Entry 8XI3 (electron microscopy, 3.00 A resolution); this record covers chains F and B of the 5 polymer chains in the assembly.

== Chain F ==
Protein: 14-3-3 protein gamma
Organism: Mus musculus
UniProtKB: P61982 (1433G_MOUSE); numbering as in UniProt (aligned over 1-247)
Chain sequence (247 residues; numbered 1 to 247; the number before each row is that of its first residue):
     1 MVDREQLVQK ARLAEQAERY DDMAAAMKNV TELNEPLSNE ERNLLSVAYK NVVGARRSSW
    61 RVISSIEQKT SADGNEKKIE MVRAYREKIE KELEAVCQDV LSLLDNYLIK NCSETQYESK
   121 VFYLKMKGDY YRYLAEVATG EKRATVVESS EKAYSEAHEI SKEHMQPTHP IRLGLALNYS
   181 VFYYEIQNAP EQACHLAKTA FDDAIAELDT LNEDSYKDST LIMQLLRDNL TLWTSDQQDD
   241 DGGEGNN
Disordered / not traced: 1, 237-247
Swiss-Prot annotation at these positions:
  - site (Interaction with phosphoserine on interacting protein): R57, R132
  - modified residue: M1 (N-acetylmethionine), V2 (N-acetylvaline), S71 (Phosphoserine), Y133 (Phosphotyrosine), T145 (Phosphothreonine), S215 (Phosphoserine), T234 (Phosphothreonine), S235 (Phosphoserine)

== Chain B ==
Protein: Transducin-like enhancer protein 6
Organism: Mus musculus
UniProtKB: Q9WVB3 (TLE6_MOUSE); numbering as in UniProt (aligned over 48-581)
Chain sequence (554 residues; each row starts with the number of its first residue):
    28 MWSHPQFEKS GDEVDAGSGH IFSLAENFFQ AIERFSRTPD LLERNKMSIG VGAEGDSWPC
    88 HVSHEAPMGS AQTTENSAKE EDKQVPESAA LQHPKFKSTP GPQLPTRRRF LSESDELQDP
   148 QPVWDAEPQF CQGFLIQGLW ELFMDSRQKN QQEHGGEDSS QESKDSGLCD FKPEPQPRHR
   208 NSLSDSADPF LIKSPSALLD YYQEDVSRPQ PETQESSGRA DKFLKPLSWG SEVLESSCNQ
   268 PSTALWQLER FTVPQALQKV RVLKHQELLL VVAVSSFTRH VFTCSQSGIK VWNLVNQVAE
   328 DRDPESHLKC SVQDNKVYLR TCLLSSNSRT LFAGGYNLPG VIVWDLAAPS LYEKCQLPCE
   388 GLSCQALANT KENMALAGFT DGTVRIWDLR TQEIVRNLKG PTNSARNLVV KDDNIWTGGL
   448 DACLRCWDLR MAKVSLEHLF QSQIMSLAHS PTEDWLLLGL ANGQHCLFNS RKRDQVLTVD
   508 TKDNTILGLK FSPNGKWWAS VGMGNFITVH SMPTGAKLFQ VPEVGPVRCF DMTENGRLII
   568 TGSRDCASVY HIKY
Disordered / not traced: 28-136, 178-203, 218-246
Modified residues: S139 (phosphoserine; SEP); S209 (phosphoserine; SEP)
Sequence notes: initiating methionine (28); expression tag (29-47)
From the paper describing this entry:
  - post-translational modification sites: S139, S209
  - mutagenesis - S209A: decreased binding to CDC25B

== How chain F and chain B interact ==
Residue-residue contacts - 13 pairs, chain F then chain B:
  R57(F) - S209(B)
  R61(F) - H206(B)
  K125(F) - L210(B)
  R132(F) - S209(B)
  Y133(F) - S209(B)
  N178(F) - S209(B)
  N178(F) - L210(B)
  E185(F) - H206(B)
  E185(F) - R207(B)
  L225(F) - N208(B)
  L225(F) - S209(B)
  D228(F) - N208(B)
  N229(F) - N208(B)  hydrogen bond (side chain-backbone)
Interface residues without a listed pair, chain F (15 interface residues in all): K50, L177, V181, L221, L232
Interface residues without a listed pair, chain B (8 interface residues in all): R205, S211, D212
From the paper, about this interface:
  - interface residues, chain B: S209(B)

== In short ==
15 residues of chain F and 8 residues of chain B are in contact, with 1 hydrogen bond. The hydrogen-bonded
pair is N229(F)-N208(B). From the paper: S209A of chain B reduces binding to CDC25B; the interface residue
S209(B).
Here chain F is 14-3-3 protein gamma and chain B is Transducin-like enhancer protein 6, both from Mus
musculus. Entry 8XI3 (Structure of mouse SCMC-14-3-3gama complex) was determined by electron microscopy.
